4BMU - chains A and B; structure by X-ray diffraction, 1.90 A resolution.

Chain A (and B):
Protein: Ribonucleoside-diphosphate reductase subunit beta
Source organism: Bacillus cereus
Notes: EC 1.17.4.1; chain B of this document is another copy of the same molecule, construct and numbering; everything in this record applies to it too
UniProtKB: Q81G55 (Q81G55_BACCR); residue numbers follow UniProt; this construct covers 1-322
Chain sequence (322 residues; numbered 1 to 322; the number before each row is that of its first residue):
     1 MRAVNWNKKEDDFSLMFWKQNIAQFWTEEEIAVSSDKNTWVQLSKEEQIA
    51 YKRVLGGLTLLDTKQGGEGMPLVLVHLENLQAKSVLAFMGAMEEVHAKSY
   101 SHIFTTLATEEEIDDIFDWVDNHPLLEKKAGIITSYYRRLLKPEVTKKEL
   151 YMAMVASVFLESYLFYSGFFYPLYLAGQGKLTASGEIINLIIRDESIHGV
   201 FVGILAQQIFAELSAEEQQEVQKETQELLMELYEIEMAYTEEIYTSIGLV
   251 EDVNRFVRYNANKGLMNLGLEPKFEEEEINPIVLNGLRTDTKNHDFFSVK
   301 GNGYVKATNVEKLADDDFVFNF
Disordered / not traced: 288-322
Metal / ion sites: Mn2+ site 1: Asp62, Glu93, His96, Glu161, Glu195; Mn2+ site 2: Glu93, Glu195, His198

Interface between chain A and chain B:
Contacting residue pairs (90):
  Met1(A) - Leu60(B)
  Met1(A) - Lys64(B)  hydrogen bond
  Met1(A) - Asp121(B)  hydrogen bond (backbone-backbone)
  Met1(A) - Glu127(B)  hydrogen bond (backbone-side chain)
  Met1(A) - Ala130(B)  hydrophobic
  Met1(A) - Gly131(B)
  Arg2(A) - Leu60(B)
  Arg2(A) - Thr63(B)
  Arg2(A) - Asp121(B)  hydrogen bond (backbone-side chain)
  Ala3(A) - Thr59(B)
  Ala3(A) - Leu60(B)  hydrophobic
  Ala3(A) - Thr63(B)
  Ala3(A) - Phe117(B)
  Ala3(A) - Val120(B)  hydrophobic
  Ala3(A) - Asp121(B)  hydrogen bond (backbone-side chain)
  Val4(A) - Thr59(B)
  Val4(A) - Thr63(B)  hydrogen bond (backbone-side chain)
  Val4(A) - Ala97(B)  hydrophobic
  Val4(A) - Phe117(B)
  Asn5(A) - Ile113(B)
  Asn5(A) - Phe117(B)
  Trp6(A) - Lys98(B)
  Trp6(A) - Ser101(B)  hydrogen bond (backbone-side chain)
  Asn7(A) - Ser101(B)
  Asn7(A) - Thr105(B)
  Lys8(A) - Asp114(B)  salt bridge
  Leu15(A) - Lys98(B)
  Trp18(A) - Glu94(B)
  Trp18(A) - Val95(B)
  Trp18(A) - Lys98(B)
  Ile22(A) - Thr27(B)
  Phe25(A) - Phe25(B)  hydrophobic
  Phe25(A) - Phe88(B)  hydrophobic
  Thr27(A) - Ile22(B)
  Thr59(A) - Ala3(B)
  Thr59(A) - Val4(B)
  Leu60(A) - Met1(B)
  Leu60(A) - Arg2(B)
  Leu60(A) - Ala3(B)
  Thr63(A) - Arg2(B)
  Thr63(A) - Ala3(B)
  Thr63(A) - Val4(B)  hydrogen bond (side chain-backbone)
  Lys64(A) - Met1(B)
  Gly67(A) - Leu74(B)
  Gly67(A) - Val75(B)
  Pro71(A) - Pro71(B)  hydrophobic
  Pro71(A) - Val75(B)  hydrophobic
  Leu74(A) - Gly67(B)
  Val75(A) - Gly67(B)
  Val75(A) - Leu72(B)  hydrophobic
  Lys83(A) - Gly67(B)
  Ser84(A) - Glu94(B)  hydrogen bond
  Ala87(A) - Ala91(B)
  Ala87(A) - Glu94(B)
  Phe88(A) - Phe25(B)  hydrophobic
  Phe88(A) - Ala91(B)  hydrophobic
  Ala91(A) - Ala87(B)
  Ala91(A) - Phe88(B)  hydrophobic
  Ala91(A) - Ala91(B)  hydrophobic
  Glu94(A) - Trp18(B)
  Glu94(A) - Ser84(B)  hydrogen bond
  Glu94(A) - Ala87(B)
  Val95(A) - Trp18(B)  hydrophobic
  Ala97(A) - Val4(B)  hydrophobic
  Lys98(A) - Trp6(B)
  Lys98(A) - Leu15(B)
  Lys98(A) - Trp18(B)
  Ser101(A) - Trp6(B)  hydrogen bond (side chain-backbone)
  Ser101(A) - Asn7(B)
  Thr105(A) - Asn7(B)
  Ile113(A) - Asn5(B)
  Ile113(A) - Asn7(B)
  Asp114(A) - Lys8(B)  salt bridge
  Phe117(A) - Ala3(B)
  Phe117(A) - Val4(B)
  Phe117(A) - Asn5(B)
  Val120(A) - Met1(B)
  Val120(A) - Ala3(B)  hydrophobic
  Asp121(A) - Met1(B)  hydrogen bond (backbone-backbone)
  Asp121(A) - Arg2(B)
  Glu127(A) - Met1(B)  hydrogen bond (side chain-backbone)
  Ala130(A) - Met1(B)  hydrophobic
  Gly131(A) - Met1(B)
  Arg138(A) - Pro143(B)  hydrogen bond (side chain-backbone)
  Leu141(A) - Leu141(B)
  Leu141(A) - Lys142(B)
  Leu141(A) - Pro143(B)
  Lys142(A) - Leu141(B)
  Pro143(A) - Arg138(B)
  Pro143(A) - Leu141(B)
Interface residues without a listed pair, chain A (52 interface residues in all): Gly56, Gly66, Leu72, His76, Leu80, Gly90, Phe104, Leu140
Interface residues without a listed pair, chain B (52 interface residues in all): Gly66, His76, Leu80, Lys83, Gly90, Met92, Phe104, Leu140

In short:
The chain A/chain B interface involves 52 residues from each chain, with 14 hydrogen bonds and 2 salt bridges.
Among the polar pairs are Lys8(A)-Asp114(B), Met1(A)-Lys64(B) and Met1(A)-Glu127(B). The Mn2+ site 1 is built
by Asp62(A), Glu93(A), His96(A), Glu161(A) and Glu195(A).
Chain A and chain B are both Ribonucleoside-diphosphate reductase subunit beta (Bacillus cereus); the
structure, Crystal Structure of Ribonucleotide Reductase di-manganese(II) NrdF from Bacillus cereus, was
determined by X-ray diffraction, deposited together with 4BMO, 4BMP, 4BMQ, 4BMR and 4BMT.
